PDB entry 6F0K | electron microscopy, 3.87 A resolution | chains E and H of the 7 polymer chains in the assembly

[Chain E]
Name: Quinol:cytochrome c oxidoreductase monoheme cytochrome subunit
Source organism: Rhodothermus marinus (strain ATCC 43812 / DSM 4252 / R-10)
UniProt: D0MDD8 (D0MDD8_RHOM4); numbering as in UniProt (aligned over 1-209)
Amino-acid sequence (209 residues; row label = number of the first residue in the row):
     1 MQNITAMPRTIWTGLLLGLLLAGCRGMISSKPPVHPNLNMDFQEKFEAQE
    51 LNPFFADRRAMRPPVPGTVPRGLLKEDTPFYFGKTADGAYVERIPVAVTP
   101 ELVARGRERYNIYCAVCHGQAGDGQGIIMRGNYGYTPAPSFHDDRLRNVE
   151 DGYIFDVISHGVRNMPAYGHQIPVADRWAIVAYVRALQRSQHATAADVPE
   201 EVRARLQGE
Disordered / not traced: 1-27
Glycans and other covalent adducts: heme c (HEC) linked to C114
Ion coordination: heme c Fe: H118, M165
Small-molecule neighbours:
  - heme c (HEC), molecule 1: Y113, C117, H118, M129, Y135, T136, P137, A138, P139, F141, R145, L146, Y153, I154, V157, I158, V162, R163, N164, M165, Y168, I180, V184
  - heme c (HEC), molecule 2: V116, I128, Y133
From the paper describing this entry:
  - post-translational modification sites: C24 (proposed by the authors, not directly observed)

[Chain H]
Name: ActH
Source organism: Rhodothermus marinus (strain ATCC 43812 / DSM 4252 / R-10)
UniProt: D0MKF0 (D0MKF0_RHOM4); numbering as in UniProt (aligned over 1-182)
Amino-acid sequence (182 residues; row label = number of the first residue in the row):
     1 MKRYPGLIGLLVVLVSVAGCRFYGYPGGVALTLAQIEAASEQVAQDLEQA
    51 LAELEALRLLARRDETLAPYVAQYEAILEAHQQAVLEFEHWKEQVAAHPG
   101 DYRRANRTLGAITARHEALLQQYADVAWAVAQHVNPALLARAYTSSGPRF
   151 FFYVVPPQYARQVNEQAVPPLQVVRYLAAQLS
Disordered / not traced: 1-24, 181-182

[Interface between chain E and chain H]
Residue-residue contacts (27):
  R71(E) with F150(H)
  G72(E) with F150(H)
  L73(E) with F150(H); F151(H), hydrophobic; V154(H), hydrophobic
  F80(E) with V154(H), hydrophobic
  Y81(E) with F151(H); V154(H), hydrophobic
  E101(E) with Q162(H), hydrogen bond; Q166(H), hydrogen bond
  L102(E) with Y159(H), hydrophobic
  R105(E) with Q158(H), hydrogen bond (side chain-backbone); Y159(H); Q162(H), hydrogen bond
  R109(E) with Q158(H), hydrogen bond
  G169(E) with Y153(H), hydrogen bond (backbone-side chain)
  I172(E) with Y153(H)
  P173(E) with F152(H); Y153(H); P156(H), hydrophobic
  V174(E) with Y153(H), hydrogen bond (backbone-backbone); V154(H)
  A175(E) with V154(H), hydrogen bond (backbone-backbone); Y159(H), hydrogen bond (backbone-side chain)
  D176(E) with Y159(H), hydrogen bond
  R177(E) with Y153(H), hydrogen bond
  A179(E) with Y159(H)
Other interface residues (no listed pair), chain E (19 interface residues in all): H170, Q171

[In short]
19 residues of chain E face 10 of chain H across their interface; the contacts include 11 hydrogen bonds.
Among the polar pairs are E101(E)-Q162(H), E101(E)-Q166(H) and R105(E)-Q158(H). Ligands of chain E: heme c.
Covalently linked heme c: at C114(E). H118(E) and M165(E) coordinate a heme c Fe ion. From the paper: a
modification site at C24(E).
Chain E is Quinol:cytochrome c oxidoreductase monoheme cytochrome subunit and chain H is ActH, both from
Rhodothermus marinus (strain ATCC 43812 / DSM 4252 / R-10); the structure, Alternative complex III, was
determined by electron microscopy.
